6XHF - chain A; structure by X-ray diffraction, 1.45 A resolution.

== Chain A ==
Name: Ribonuclease pancreatic
Source organism: Bos taurus
Notes: EC 4.6.1.18
UniProtKB: P61823 (RNAS1_BOVIN); residues 1-124 here correspond to UniProt positions 27-150 (UniProt number = residue number + 26)
Amino-acid sequence (124 residues; numbered 1 to 124; the number before each row is that of its first residue):
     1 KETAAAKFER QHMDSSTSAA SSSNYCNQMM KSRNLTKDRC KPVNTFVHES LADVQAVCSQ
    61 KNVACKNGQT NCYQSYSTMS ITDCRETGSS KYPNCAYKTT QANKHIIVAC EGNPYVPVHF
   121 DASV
Disulfide bonds: C26-C84, C40-C95, C58-C110, C65-C72
Ligand contacts: V2S ((2S)-2-[[[(2R,3S,4R,5R)-5-(6-aminopurin-9-yl)-3,4-bis(oxidanyl)oxolan-2-yl]methoxy-oxidanyl-phosphoryl]amino]-3-phenyl-propanoic acid): Q11, H12, K41, V43, N44, C65, K66, N67, Q69, N71, C72, A109, E111, V118, H119, F120, D121
Curated features (UniProtKB/Swiss-Prot):
  - active site: H12 (Proton acceptor), H119 (Proton donor)
  - binding site (substrate): K7, R10, K41 to T45, K66, R85
  - glycosylation: K1 (N-linked (Glc) (glycation) lysine), K7 (N-linked (Glc) (glycation) lysine), N34 (N-linked (GlcNAc...) asparagine), K37 (N-linked (Glc) (glycation) lysine), K41 (N-linked (Glc) (glycation) lysine)
From the paper describing this entry:
  - binding site for V2S: H12, K41, H119
  - catalytic residues: H12, K41, H119 (citing earlier work)

== In short ==
Chain A binds compound V2S. UniProt lists active-site residues H12 and H119 and 9 substrate-binding residues.
The paper reports catalytic residues H12, K41 and H119; a binding site for V2S at H12, K41 and H119.
Chain A is Ribonuclease pancreatic (Bos taurus); the structure, Structure of Phenylalanyl-5'-O-adenosine
phosphoramidate, was determined by X-ray diffraction, deposited together with 6XHD, 6XHE and 6XHC.
